Entry 7RD1 (electron microscopy, 3.07 A resolution); this record covers chains K and T of the 32 polymer chains in the assembly.

Chain K:
Molecule: Hexon protein
Source organism: Chimpanzee adenovirus Y25
UniProt: G9G854 (G9G854_9ADEN); residue numbers follow UniProt; this construct covers 1-942
Sequence (942 residues; row label = number of the first residue in the row):
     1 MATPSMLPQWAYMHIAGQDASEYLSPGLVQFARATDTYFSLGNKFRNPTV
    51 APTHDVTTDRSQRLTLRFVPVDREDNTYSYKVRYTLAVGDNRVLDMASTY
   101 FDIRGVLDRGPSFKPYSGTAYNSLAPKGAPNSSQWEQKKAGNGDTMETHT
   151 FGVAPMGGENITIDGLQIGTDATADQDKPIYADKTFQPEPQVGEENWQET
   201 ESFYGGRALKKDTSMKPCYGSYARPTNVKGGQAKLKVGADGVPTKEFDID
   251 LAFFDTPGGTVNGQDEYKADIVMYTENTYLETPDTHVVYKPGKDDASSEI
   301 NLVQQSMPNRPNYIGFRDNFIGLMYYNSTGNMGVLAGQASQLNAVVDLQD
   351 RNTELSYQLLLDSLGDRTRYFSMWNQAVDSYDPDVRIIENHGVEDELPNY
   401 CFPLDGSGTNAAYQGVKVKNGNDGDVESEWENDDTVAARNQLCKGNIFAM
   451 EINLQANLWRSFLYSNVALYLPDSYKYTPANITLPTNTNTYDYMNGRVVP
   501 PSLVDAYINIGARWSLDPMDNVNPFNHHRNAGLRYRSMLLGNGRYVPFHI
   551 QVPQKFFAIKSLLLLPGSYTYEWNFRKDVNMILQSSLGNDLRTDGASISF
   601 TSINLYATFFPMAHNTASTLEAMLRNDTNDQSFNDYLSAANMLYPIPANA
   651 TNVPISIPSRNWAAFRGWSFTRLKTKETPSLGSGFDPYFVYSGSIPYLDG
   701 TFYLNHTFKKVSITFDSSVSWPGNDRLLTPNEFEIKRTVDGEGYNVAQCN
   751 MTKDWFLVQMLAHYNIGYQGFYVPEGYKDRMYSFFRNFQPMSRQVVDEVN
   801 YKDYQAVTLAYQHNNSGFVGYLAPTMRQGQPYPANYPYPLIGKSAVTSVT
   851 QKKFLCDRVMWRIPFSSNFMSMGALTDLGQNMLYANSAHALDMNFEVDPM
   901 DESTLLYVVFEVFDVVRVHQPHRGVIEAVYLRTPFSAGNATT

Chain T:
Molecule: Pre-hexon-linking protein VIII
Source organism: Chimpanzee adenovirus Y25
UniProt: G9G860 (G9G860_9ADEN); numbering as in UniProt (aligned over 1-227)
Sequence (227 residues; row label = number of the first residue in the row):
     1 MSKEIPTPYMWSYQPQMGLAAGAAQDYSTRMNWLSAGPAMISRVNDIRAH
    51 RNQILLEQSALTATPRNHLNPRNWPAALVYQEIPQPTTVLLPRDAQAEVQ
   101 LTNSGVQLAGGATLCRHRPAQGIKRLVIRGRGTQLNDEVVSSSLGLRPDG
   151 VFQLAGSGRSSFTPRQAVLTLESSSSQPRSGGIGTLQFVEEFTPSVYFNP
   201 FSGSPGHYPDEFIPNFDAISESVDGYD
Unresolved in the structure: 110-159

Interface between chain K and chain T:
Residue-residue contacts (43):
  Met1(K) - Thr29(T)
  Met1(K) - Arg30(T)
  Met1(K) - Met31(T)
  Met1(K) - Trp33(T)
  Ala2(K) - Met31(T)
  Ala2(K) - Trp33(T)
  Ala2(K) - Asn45(T)
  Thr3(K) - Met31(T)
  Thr3(K) - Asn32(T)
  Thr3(K) - Trp33(T)
  Thr3(K) - Ala36(T)
  Thr3(K) - Ile41(T)
  Thr3(K) - Val44(T)
  Pro4(K) - Trp33(T)
  Pro4(K) - Leu34(T)
  Pro4(K) - Ala36(T)
  Pro4(K) - Ile41(T)  hydrophobic
  Ser5(K) - Leu34(T)
  Ser5(K) - Ser35(T)  hydrogen bond (side chain-backbone)
  Ser5(K) - Ala36(T)  hydrogen bond (side chain-backbone)
  Ser5(K) - Ile41(T)
  Pro8(K) - Ile41(T)  hydrophobic
  Gln9(K) - Trp33(T)
  Gln9(K) - Leu34(T)
  Tyr12(K) - Trp33(T)
  Met13(K) - Trp33(T)  hydrophobic
  Gln18(K) - Met1(T)  hydrogen bond (side chain-backbone)
  Gln18(K) - Ser2(T)  hydrogen bond (side chain-backbone)
  Glu22(K) - Met1(T)
  Glu22(K) - Ser2(T)
  Glu22(K) - Lys3(T)
  Tyr23(K) - Lys3(T)
  Leu24(K) - Met1(T)
  Leu24(K) - Lys3(T)
  Ser25(K) - Lys3(T)
  Ser25(K) - Pro200(T)
  Ser25(K) - Phe201(T)
  Pro26(K) - Met1(T)
  Pro26(K) - Lys3(T)
  Pro26(K) - Phe201(T)
  Pro26(K) - Ser202(T)
  Gly27(K) - Phe201(T)  hydrogen bond (backbone-backbone)
  Gly27(K) - Tyr208(T)
Interface residues without a listed pair, chain K (18 interface residues in all): Met6, Ser21
Interface residues without a listed pair, chain T (20 interface residues in all): Gly37, Pro38

In short:
Chain K and chain T form an interface of 18 and 20 residues respectively; the contacts include 5 hydrogen
bonds. Polar contacts include Ser5(K)-Ser35(T), Ser5(K)-Ala36(T) and Gln18(K)-Met1(T).
Here chain K is Hexon protein and chain T is Pre-hexon-linking protein VIII, both from Chimpanzee adenovirus
Y25. Entry 7RD1 (The Capsid Structure of the ChAdOx1 viral vector/chimpanzee adenovirus Y25) was determined by
electron microscopy, deposited together with 7OP2.
